Entry 8P8W (electron microscopy, 8.70 A resolution (very low resolution: no residue pairs are listed; an interface is given only as per-side residue counts)); this record covers chains 3 and a of the 58 polymer chains in the assembly.

Chain 3:
Molecule: 23S ribosomal RNA
Organism: Mycoplasmoides pneumoniae M129
Sequence (2907 nucleotides; numbered 1 to 2907; the number before each row is that of its first residue):
     1 UACAAUAAGUUACUAAGGGCUUAUGGUGGAUGCCUUGGCACUAAUAGGCG
    51 AUGAAGGACGUGUUAACCUGCGAUAAGCUUCGGGUAGGUGGUAAGAACCU
   101 CAGAUCCGGAGAUUUCCGAAUGGAGCAAUCCGGUAGUUGGAAACAGCUAU
   151 CAUUAAUUGAUGAAUAAAUAGUCAAUUAAAGCAAUACGUGGUGAAGUGAA
   201 ACAUCUCAGUAGCCACAGGAAAAGAAAACGAAUGUGAUUCCGUGUGUAGU
   251 GGCGAGCGAAAGCGGAACAGGCCAAACUUAUCAUUAGAUAGGGGUUGUAG
   301 GGCUUGCAAUGUGGACUUGAAAACGAUAGAAGAAGCUGUUGGAAAGCAGC
   351 GCGCAAAAGGGUGAUAGCCCCGUAUUUGAAAUUGUUUUCAUACCUAGCGA
   401 GAUCCCUGAGUAGCUCGGAAAACGUUAUUUUGAGUGAAUCUGCCCAGACC
   451 AUUGGGUAAGCCUAAAUACUAAUUAGUGACCGAUAGCGAAACAGUACCGU
   501 GAGGGAAAGGUGAAAAGAACCCAGAGAUGGGAGUGAAAUAGAUUCUGAAA
   551 CCAUAUGCCUACAACGUGUCAGAGCACAUUAAUGUGUGAUGGCGUGCGUU
   601 UUGAAGUAUGAGCCGGCGAGUUAUGAUAGCAAGCGUUAGUUAACCAGGAG
   651 AUGGGGAGCUGUAGCGAAAGCGAGUUUUAAAAGAGCGUUUGUUUGUUAUU
   701 AUAGACCCGAAACGGGUUGAGCUAGUCAUGAGCAGGUUGAAGGUUGAGUA
   751 ACAUCAACUGGAGGACCGAACCGACUCUCGUUGAAACGAUAGCGGAUGAC
   801 UUGUGAUUAGGGGUGAAAUUCCAAUCGAAAUCCGUGAUAGCUGGUUCUCG
   851 UCGAAAUAGCUUUAAGGCUAGCGUGAGAUCACAAAUAAGUGGAGGUAAAG
   901 CUACUGAAUGUAUGAUGGCGCCACCUAGGCGUACUGAAUACAAUUAAACU
   951 CUGAAUGCCAUUUAUUUUAUUCUCGCAGUCAGACAGUGGGGGAUAAGCUU
  1001 CAUUGUCAAGAGGGGAAGAGCCCAGAUCAUUAAAUAAGGUCCCCAAAAUA
  1051 UACUAAGUGGAAAAGGAUGUGAAAGUGCUAAAACAGCAAGGAUGUUGGCU
  1101 UAGAAGCAGCCAUCGUUUAAAGAGUGCGUAACAGCUCACUUGUCGAGUGU
  1151 UUUUGCGCCGAAGAUGUAACGGGGCUAAGUAUAUUACCGAAUUUAUGGAU
  1201 AAGAUUUAUAUCUUGUGGUAGACGAGCGUUGUAUUGGAGUUGAAGUCAAA
  1251 GCGUGAGCAUUGGUGGAUCCAAUACAAGUGAGAAUGCCGGCAUGAGUAAC
  1301 GCUUGGGAGUGAGAAUCUCCCAAACCGAUUGACUAAGGUUUCCUGGACCA
  1351 GGGUCGUCCUUCCAGGGUUAGUCUGGACCUAAGCUGAGGCUGAAAAGCGU
  1401 AGGCGAUGGACAACAGGUUAAUAUUCCUGUACUUACAGUUAGACUGAUGG
  1451 AGUGACAAAGAAGGUUUUCCACCCCCAUAAUUGGAUUUGGGGAUAAAUCA
  1501 UAAGGUGGUACAAUAGGCAAAUCCGUUGUGCAUAACAUUGAGUGAUGAUG
  1551 UCGAGUGAAUGAGUGAUCAAGUAGCGAAGGUGGUAUUAAUCAUGCUUUCA
  1601 AGAAAAGCUUCUAGGGUUAAUCUAGCUGUAACCAGUACCGAGAACGAACA
  1651 CACGUAGUCAAGGAGAGGAUCCUAAGGUUAGCGAGUGAACUAUAGCCAAG
  1701 GAACUCUGCAAAUUAACCCCGUAAGUUAGCGAGAAGGGGUGCUUAUGUAA
  1751 AAGUAAGCCGCAGUGAAGAACGAGGGGGGACUGUUUAACUAAAACACAAC
  1801 UCUAUGCCAAACCGUAAGGUGAUGUAUAUGGGGUGACACCUGCCCAGUGC
  1851 UGGAAGGUUAAAGAAGGAGGUUAGCGCAAGCGAAGCUUUUAACUGAAGCC
  1901 CCAGUGAACGGCGGCCGUAACUAUAACGGUCCUAAGGUAGCGAAAUUCCU
  1951 AGUCGGGUAAAUUCCGUCCCGCUUGAAUGGUGUAACCAUCUCUUGACUGU
  2001 CUCGGCUAUAGACUCGGUGAAAUCCAGGUACGGGUGAAGACACCCGUUAG
  2051 GCGCAACGGGACGGAAAGACCCCGUGAAGCUUUACUGUAGCUUAAUAUUG
  2101 AUCAGGACAUUAUCAUGUAGAGAAUAGGUAGGAGCAAUCGAUGCAAGUUC
  2151 GCUAGGACUUGUUGAUGCGAAAGGUGGAAUACUACCCUUGGUUGUGUGCU
  2201 GUUCUAAUUGGUAACUGUUAUCCAGUUUCAAGACAGUGUUAGGUGGGCAG
  2251 UUUGACUGGGGCGGUCGCCUCCUAAAAGGUAACGGAGGCGUACAAAGGUA
  2301 CCUUCAGUACGGUUGGAAAUCGUAUGUAGAGUGUAAUGGUGUAAGGGUGC
  2351 UUGACUGUGAGACAUACAGGUCGAACAGGUGAGAAAUCAGGUCAUAGUGA
  2401 UCCGGUGGUCCAGUAUGGAAUGGCCAUCGCUCAACGGAUAAAAGCUACUC
  2451 CGGGGAUAACAGGCUGAUACUGCCCAAGAGUUCAUAUCGACGGCAGUGUU
  2501 UGGCACCUCGAUGUCGACUCAUCUCAUCCUCGAGCUGAAGCAGGUUCGAA
  2551 GGGUUCGGCUGUUCGCCGAUUAAAGAGAUACGUGAGUUGGGUUCAAACCG
  2601 UCGUGAGACAGGUUGGUCCCUAUCUAUUGUGCCCGUAGGAAGAUUGAAGA
  2651 GUGUUGCUUCUAGUACGAGAGGACCGAAGCGAGGACACCUCUUAUGCUCC
  2701 AGUUGUAGCGCCAGCUGCACCGCUGGGUAGUAACGUGUCUAUUAGAUAAA
  2751 CGCUGAAAGCAUCUAAGUGUGAAACUAUCUCAAAGAUUAAUCUUCCCAUU
  2801 UCGCAAGAAAGUAAGAGCCGUCAAAGACGAUGACGUUGAUAGGUUACAGG
  2851 UGUAAGCAUAGUGAUAUGUUGAGCUGAGUAAUACUAAUUGCUCGAGGACU
  2901 UAUUGGA
Disordered / not traced: 1-7, 2901-2907
Modified positions: 1MG (1N-methylguanosine-5'-monophosphate) at position 783; OMG (o2'-methylguanosine-5'-monophosphate) at position 2259; 2MA (2-methyladenosine-5'-monophosphate) at position 2511
Ion coordination: Mg2+ site 1: A16, G17; Mg2+ site 2 near G196 (its only coordinating residue here); Mg2+ site 3 near U197 (its only coordinating residue here); Mg2+ site 4: A201, C202; Mg2+ site 5 near A222 (its only coordinating residue here); Mg2+ site 6 near A331 (its only coordinating residue here); Mg2+ site 7 near A333 (its only coordinating residue here); Mg2+ site 8 near A366 (its only coordinating residue here); Mg2+ site 9: U428, C445; Mg2+ site 10 near G442 (its only coordinating residue here); Mg2+ site 11: G447, A2415; Mg2+ site 12 near A458 (its only coordinating residue here); 133 more Mg2+ sites not listed; 1 more K+ sites not listed
Ligand contacts: chloramphenicol (CLM): G2068, A2069, A2459, C2460, 2MA_2511, U2512, G2513, U2514, U2593

Chain a:
Name: 50S ribosomal protein L2
Organism: Mycoplasmoides pneumoniae M129
UniProt: P75577 (RL2_MYCPN); residues 1-287 here = UniProt positions 1-287
Chain sequence (287 residues; each row starts with the number of its first residue):
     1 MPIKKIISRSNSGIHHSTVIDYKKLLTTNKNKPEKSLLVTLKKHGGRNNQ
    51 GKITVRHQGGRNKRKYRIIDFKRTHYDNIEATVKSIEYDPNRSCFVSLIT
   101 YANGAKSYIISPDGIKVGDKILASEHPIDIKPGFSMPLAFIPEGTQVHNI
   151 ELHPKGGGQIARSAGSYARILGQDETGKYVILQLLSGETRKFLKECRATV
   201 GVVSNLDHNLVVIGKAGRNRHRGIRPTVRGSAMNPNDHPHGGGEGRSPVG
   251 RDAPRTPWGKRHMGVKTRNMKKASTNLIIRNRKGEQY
Disordered / not traced: 1, 287

Chain 3 / chain a interface:
At this resolution (9 A) residue pairs are not listed: 118 residues of chain 3 and 151 of chain a lie at the interface.

Overview:
The interface between chain 3 and chain a involves 118 residues on one side and 151 on the other. Chain 3
binds chloramphenicol. A16(3) and G17(3) form the Mg2+ site 1. A201(3) and C202(3) coordinate Mg2+ site 4.
Chain 3 is 23S ribosomal RNA and chain a is 50S ribosomal protein L2, both from Mycoplasmoides pneumoniae
M129; the structure, Mycoplasma pneumoniae di-ribosome in chloramphenicol-treated cells (following 70S), was
determined by electron microscopy (same publication as 8P6P, 8P7X, 8P7Y, 8P8B and 8P8V).
